PDB entry 1N32 | X-ray diffraction, 3.00 A resolution | chains A and H of the 23 polymer chains in the assembly

# Chain A
Molecule: 16S ribosomal RNA
From: Thermus thermophilus
Sequence (1522 nucleotides; numbered 0 to 1544 plus 19 insertion-coded residues; 42 numbers in that range are skipped by the numbering (no residue carries them; nothing is unmodelled there); the number before each row is that of its first residue; a row labelled like 190A-190L holds insertion residues (190A, then the next letters in order); numbering starts at 0):
     0 UUUGUUGGAG AGUUUGAUCC UGGCUCAGGG UGAACGCUGG CGGCGUGCCU AAGACAUGCA
    60 AGUCGUGCGG G
    73 CCGCGGGGUU UU
    88 ACUCCG
    95 UGGUC
   101 AGCGGCGGAC GGGUGAGUAA CGCGUGGGU
  129A G
   130 ACCUACCCGG AAGAGGGGGA CAACCCGGGG AAACUCGGGC UAAUCCCCCA UGUGGACCCG
   190 C
190A-190L CCCUUGGGGUGU
   191 GUCCAAAGGG CUUU
   216 GCCCGCUUCC GGAUGGGCCC GCGUCCCAUC AGCUAGUUGG UGGGGUAAUG GCCCACCAAG
   276 GCGACGACGG GUAGCCGGUC UGAGAGGAUG GCCGGCCACA GGGGCACUGA GACACGGGCC
   336 CCACUCCUAC GGGAGGCAGC AGUUAGGAAU CUUCCGCAAU GGGCGCAAGC CUGACGGAGC
   396 GACGCCGCUU GGAGGAAGAA GCCCUUCGGG GUGUAAACUC CUGAA
   442 CCCGGGACGA AACCCCCGAC GA
   474 GGGGACUGAC GGUACCGGG
   494 GUAAUAGCGC CGGCCAACUC CGUGCCAGCA GCCGCGGUAA UACGGAGGGC GCGAGCGUUA
   554 CCCGGAUUCA CUGGGCGUAA AGGGCGUGUA GGCGGCCUGG GGCGUCCCAU GUGAAAGACC
   614 ACGGCUCAAC CGUGGGGGAG CGUGGGAUAC GCUCAGGCUA GACGGUGGGA GAGGGUGGUG
   674 GAAUUCCCGG AGUAGCGGUG AAAUGCGCAG AUACCGGGAG GAACGCCGAU GGCGAAGGCA
   734 GCCACCUGGU CCACCCGUGA CGCUGAGGCG CGAAAGCGUG GGGAGCAAAC CGGAUUAGAU
   794 ACCCGGGUAG UCCACGCCCU AAACGAUGCG CGCUAGGUCU CUGGGUCU
   848 CCUGGGGGCC GAAGCUAACG CGUUAAGCGC GCCGCCUGGG GAGUACGGCC GCAAGGCUGA
   908 AACUCAAAGG AAUUGACGGG GGCCCGCACA AGCGGUGGAG CAUGUGGUUU AAUUCGAAGC
   968 AACGCGAAGA ACCUUACCAG GCCUUGACAU GCUAGG
 1003A G
  1004 AACCCGGGUG AAAGCCUGGG GUGCCCC
1030A-1030D GCGA
  1031 GGGGAGCCCU AGCACAGGUG CUGCAUGGCC GUCGUCAGCU CGUGCCGUGA GGUGUUGGGU
  1091 UAAGUCCCGC AACGAGCGCA ACCCCCGCCG UUAGUUGCCA GCGGUUCGGC CGGGCACUCU
  1151 AACGGGACUG CCCGCGAAA
  1171 GCGGGAGGAA GGAGGGGACG ACGUCUGGUC AGCAUGGCCC UUACGGCCUG GGCGACACAC
  1231 GUGCUACAAU GCCCACUACA AAGCGAUGCC ACCCGGCAAC GGGGAGCUAA UCGCAAAAAG
  1291 GUGGGCCCAG UUCGGAUUGG GGUCUGCAAC CCGACCCCAU GAAGCCGGAA UCGCUAGUAA
  1351 UCGCGGAUCA G
 1361A C
  1362 CAUGCCGCGG UGAAUACGUU CCCGGGCCUU GUACACACCG CCCGUCACGC CAUGGGAGCG
  1422 GGCUCUACCC GAAGUCGCCG GG
  1446 AGCCUACGGG
  1459 CAGGCGCCGA GGGUAGGGCC CGUGACUGGG GCGAAGUCGU AACAAGGUAG CUGUACCGGA
  1519 AGGUGCGGCU GGAUCACCUC CUUUCU
Disordered / not traced: 0-4, 1535-1538
Bound ions: Mg2+ site 1: U12, G22; Mg2+ site 2: G15, U920; Mg2+ site 3 near G21 (its only coordinating residue here); Mg2+ site 4: G46, G394; Mg2+ site 5: C48, G115; Mg2+ site 6 near G52 (its only coordinating residue here); Mg2+ site 7 near A53 (its only coordinating residue here); Mg2+ site 8: A59, U387; Mg2+ site 9: G61, U62, G105; Mg2+ site 10: G70, U98; Mg2+ site 11: G107, G324, G326; Mg2+ site 12: A109, G331; 88 more Mg2+ sites not listed
Residues lining bound ligands: paromomycin (PAR): C1404, G1405, U1406, C1407, A1408, C1409, C1490, G1491, A1492, A1493, G1494, U1495, C1496
From the paper describing this entry:
  - contacts within the chain: G530-A1492
  - conformationally variable residues (side-chain flip): G530, A1492, A1493

# Chain H
Molecule: 30S ribosomal protein S8
From: Thermus thermophilus
UniProtKB: P24319 (RS8_THETH); residue numbers follow UniProt; this construct covers 1-138
Sequence (138 residues; numbered 1 to 138; the number before each row is that of its first residue):
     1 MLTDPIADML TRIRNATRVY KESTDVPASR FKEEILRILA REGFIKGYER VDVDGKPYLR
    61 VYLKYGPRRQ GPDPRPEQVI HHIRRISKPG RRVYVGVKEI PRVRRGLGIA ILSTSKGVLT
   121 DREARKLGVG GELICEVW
Sequence notes: conflict Asp25 (Glu in P24319), Arg37 (Lys in P24319), Asp52 (Glu in P24319), Val61 (Ile in P24319), Tyr62 (His in P24319), His81 (Lys in P24319), Lys88 (Arg in P24319), Ser115 (Pro in P24319)

# Interface between chain A and chain H
Contacting residue pairs (73; chain A residue first):
  C564(A) with Arg91(H), hydrogen bond to the sugar
  C586(A) with Pro89(H), phosphate contact; Gly90(H), sugar contact
  G587(A) with Met1(H), base contact; Thr3(H), sugar contact; Pro89(H), phosphate contact; Arg92(H), salt bridge to the phosphate
  G588(A) with Met1(H), sugar contact; Leu2(H), sugar contact; Pro5(H), phosphate contact
  C589(A) with Pro5(H), phosphate contact; Ala28(H), sugar contact; Ser29(H), phosphate contact
  C590(A) with Ser29(H), phosphate contact; Arg30(H), hydrogen bond to the phosphate
  U591(A) with Arg30(H), salt bridge to the phosphate
  G597(A) with Tyr94(H), hydrogen bond to the base
  U598(A) with Tyr94(H), phosphate contact
  C599(A) with Val95(H), sugar contact; Gly96(H), phosphate contact; Val97(H), phosphate contact; Val129(H), sugar contact; Gly130(H), hydrogen bond to the sugar; Gly131(H), sugar contact
  C600(A) with Gly96(H), phosphate contact; Val97(H), hydrogen bond to the phosphate; Gly128(H), sugar contact
  A640(A) with Ser115(H), hydrogen bond to the base
  U641(A) with Ser115(H), sugar contact
  A642(A) with Ser113(H), hydrogen bond to the sugar; Thr114(H), hydrogen bond to the base; Ser115(H), base contact; Gly117(H), sugar contact; Val118(H), sugar contact
  C643(A) with Phe31(H), sugar contact; Ser113(H), hydrogen bond to the sugar; Glu132(H), hydrogen bond to the sugar
  G644(A) with Arg92(H), sugar contact
  U652(A) with Lys56(H), phosphate contact
  A653(A) with Lys56(H), salt bridge to the phosphate
  G654(A) with Met1(H), hydrogen bond to the sugar
  A753(A) with Met1(H), base contact
  G755(A) with Met1(H), sugar contact
  C824(A) with Met1(H), sugar contact
  G825(A) with Leu2(H), sugar contact; Asp8(H), hydrogen bond to the sugar; Thr11(H), base contact; Arg12(H), hydrogen bond to the sugar
  C826(A) with Arg12(H), sugar contact; Asn15(H), hydrogen bond to the base
  U827(A) with Asn15(H), sugar contact; Val19(H), sugar contact
  A828(A) with Lys21(H), salt bridge to the phosphate
  A859(A) with Val19(H), base contact
  A860(A) with Arg18(H), sugar contact; Arg75(H), hydrogen bond to the phosphate
  G861(A) with Arg75(H), salt bridge to the phosphate
  G874(A) with Asn15(H), base contact
  C875(A) with Thr11(H), base contact; Arg14(H), hydrogen bond to the sugar; Asn15(H), hydrogen bond to the sugar
  G876(A) with Ala7(H), sugar contact; Thr11(H), hydrogen bond to the sugar; Arg14(H), salt bridge to the phosphate
  C877(A) with Thr3(H), hydrogen bond to the sugar; Asp4(H), sugar contact; Ala7(H), sugar contact; Lys88(H), salt bridge to the phosphate; Pro89(H), sugar contact
  G878(A) with Thr3(H), hydrogen bond to the sugar; Lys88(H), phosphate contact; Pro89(H), phosphate contact; Gly90(H), phosphate contact
Interface residues without a listed pair, chain A (37 interface residues in all): C601, G823, C879
Interface residues without a listed pair, chain H (43 interface residues in all): Lys32, Pro57, Lys98, Glu99

# In short
The interface between chain A and chain H involves 37 residues on one side and 43 on the other, with 20
hydrogen bonds and 7 salt bridges. Polar contacts include G597(A)-Tyr94(H), A640(A)-Ser115(H) and
A642(A)-Thr114(H). Bound to chain A: paromomycin. The paper reports conformational variability at G530(A),
A1492(A) and A1493(A); contacts within the chain involving G530(A) and A1492(A).
Here chain A is 16S ribosomal RNA and chain H is 30S ribosomal protein S8, both from Thermus thermophilus.
Entry 1N32 (Structure of the Thermus thermophilus 30S ribosomal subunit bound to codon and near-cognate
transfer RNA anticodon ...) was determined by X-ray diffraction (same publication as 1N33, 1N34 and 1N36).
